3EXB - chains A and B; structure by X-ray diffraction, 1.60 A resolution.

Chain A:
Molecule: Cytochrome c peroxidase
Source organism: Saccharomyces cerevisiae
Notes: EC 1.11.1.5; fragment: sequence database residues 72-362
UniProtKB: P00431 (CCPR_YEAST); aligned to UniProt positions 68-359 over residues 1-292 (the alignment contains insertions or deletions, so no single offset holds)
Sequence (295 residues; numbered -2 to 292; the number before each row is that of its first residue; numbers below 1 keep their minus sign (Met-2 is residue -2)):
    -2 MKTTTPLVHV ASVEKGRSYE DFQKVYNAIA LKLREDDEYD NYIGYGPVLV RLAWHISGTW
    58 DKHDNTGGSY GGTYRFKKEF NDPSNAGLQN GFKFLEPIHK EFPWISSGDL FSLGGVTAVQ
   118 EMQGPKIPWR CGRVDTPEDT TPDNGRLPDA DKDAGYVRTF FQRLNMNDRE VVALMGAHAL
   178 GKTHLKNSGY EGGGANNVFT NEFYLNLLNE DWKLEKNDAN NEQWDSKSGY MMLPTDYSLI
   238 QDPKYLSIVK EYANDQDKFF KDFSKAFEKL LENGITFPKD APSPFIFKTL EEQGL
Disordered / not traced: -2 to 3
Sequence notes: expression tag (-2 to 0); variant Ile53 (Thr120 in P00431), Gly152 (Asp219 in P00431); engineered mutation Gly190 (Pro257 in P00431), Gly191 (Trp258 in P00431)
Metal / ion sites: heme Fe near His175 (its only coordinating residue here)
Ligand contacts: heme (HEM): Pro44, Val45, Val47, Arg48, Trp51, Pro145, Asp146, Ala147, Val154, Phe158, Leu171, Met172, Ala174, His175, Leu177, Gly178, Lys179, Thr180, His181, Asn184, Ser185, Tyr187, Leu230, Thr232, Phe260, Phe264
UniProt features mapped onto this chain:
  - active site: His52 (Proton acceptor)
  - binding site (heme b): His175
  - site: Arg48 (Transition state stabilizer)
  - modified residue: Tyr153 (Phosphotyrosine)
Reported in the primary citation:
  - conformationally variable residues: Gly190

Chain B:
Molecule: N-[3-(1H-benzimidazol-1-yl)propanoyl]glycyl-L-alanyl-L-alaninamide
Sequence (5 residues; numbered 293 to 297; the number before each row is that of its first residue):
   293 XGAAX
Modified positions: EXB (3-(1H-benzimidazol-1-yl)propanoic acid) at position 293; NH2 (amino group) at position 297

Chain A / chain B interface:
Residue-residue contacts (18; chain A residue first):
  His175(A) - EXB_293(B)
  Leu177(A) - EXB_293(B)
  Gly178(A) - EXB_293(B)
  Lys179(A) - EXB_293(B)
  Thr180(A) - EXB_293(B)
  Gly191(A) - Gly294(B)  hydrogen bond (backbone-backbone)
  Ala192(A) - Gly294(B)
  Ala192(A) - Ala295(B)
  Asn193(A) - Gly294(B)
  Asn193(A) - Ala296(B)
  Glu199(A) - Ala296(B)
  Glu199(A) - NH2_297(B)  hydrogen bond (side chain-backbone)
  Tyr227(A) - EXB_293(B)
  Tyr227(A) - Gly294(B)
  Tyr227(A) - Ala295(B)  hydrogen bond (side chain-backbone)
  Met228(A) - EXB_293(B)  hydrogen bond (backbone-backbone)
  Met229(A) - EXB_293(B)
  Asp233(A) - EXB_293(B)
Interface residues without a listed pair, chain A (15 interface residues in all): Phe200, Leu230

In short:
15 residues of chain A face 5 of chain B across their interface, with 4 hydrogen bonds. Among the polar pairs
are Glu199(A)-NH2_297(B), Tyr227(A)-Ala295(B) and Gly191(A)-Gly294(B). Bound to chain A: heme. From UniProt:
active-site residue His52(A) and heme b-binding residue His175(A) on chain A. The paper reports conformational
variability at Gly190(A).
Chain A is Cytochrome c peroxidase (Saccharomyces cerevisiae) and chain B is
N-[3-(1H-benzimidazol-1-yl)propanoyl]glycyl-L-alanyl-L-alaninamide; the structure, Crystal structure of
Cytochrome C Peroxidase with a Proposed Electron Pathway Excised in a Complex with ..., was determined by
X-ray diffraction.
